Entry 7UUX (X-ray diffraction, 2.26 A resolution); this record covers chains A and I of the 6 polymer chains in the assembly.

== Chain A ==
Name: Cyclic GMP-AMP synthase
From: Mus musculus
Notes: EC 2.7.7.86; engineered mutation(s): E211Q, D213N
Reference sequence: Q8C6L5 (CGAS_MOUSE); residue numbers follow UniProt; this construct covers 147-507
Sequence (364 residues; each row starts with the number of its first residue):
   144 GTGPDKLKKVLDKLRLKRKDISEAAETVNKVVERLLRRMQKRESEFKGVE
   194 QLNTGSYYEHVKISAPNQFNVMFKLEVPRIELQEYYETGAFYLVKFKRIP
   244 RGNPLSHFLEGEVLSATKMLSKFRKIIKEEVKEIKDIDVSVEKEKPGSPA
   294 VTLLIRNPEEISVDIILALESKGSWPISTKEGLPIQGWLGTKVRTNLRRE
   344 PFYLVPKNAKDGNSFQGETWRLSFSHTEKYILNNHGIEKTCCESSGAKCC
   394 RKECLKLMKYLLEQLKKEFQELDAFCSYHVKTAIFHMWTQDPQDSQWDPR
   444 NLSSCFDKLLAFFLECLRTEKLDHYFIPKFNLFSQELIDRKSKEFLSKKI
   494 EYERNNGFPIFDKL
Not modelled in the structure: 144-148, 240-245
Differences from the reference sequence: expression tag (144-146); conflict Gln211 (Glu in Q8C6L5), Asn213 (Asp in Q8C6L5)
Swiss-Prot annotation at these positions:
  - region: Lys372 to Lys395 (DNA-binding)
  - motif: Leu154 to Leu159 (Nuclear export signal), Asp281 to Ser291 (Nuclear localization signal)
  - binding site (GTP): Thr197, Asp307, Arg364 to Glu371
  - binding site (ATP): Ser199, Glu371, Lys402, Ser420 to Lys424
  - binding site (2',3'-cGAMP): Gly290, Asp307, Lys350, Arg364 to Ser366
  - binding site (Mg(2+)): Asp307
  - binding site (Zn(2+)): His378, Cys384, Cys385, Cys392
  - site: Arg241 (Arginine-anchor), Asp307, Ile308 (Cleavage)
  - modified residue: Lys156 (N6-lactoyllysine), Glu176 (PolyADP-ribosyl glutamic acid), Ser199 (Phosphoserine), Tyr201 (Phosphotyrosine), Glu272 (5-glutamyl polyglutamate), Ser291 (Phosphoserine), Glu302 (5-glutamyl glutamate), Lys372 (N6-acetyllysine), Lys382 (N6-acetyllysine), Lys402 (N6-acetyllysine), Ser420 (Phosphoserine), Lys491 (N6-methyllysine)
  - lipidation (S-palmitoyl cysteine): Cys392, Cys393, Cys459
  - cross-link (Glycyl lysine isopeptide (Lys-Gly)): Lys217 (interchain with G-Cter in SUMO), Lys271 (interchain with G-Cter in ubiquitin), Lys335 (interchain with G-Cter in SUMO), Lys372 (interchain with G-Cter in SUMO), Lys382 (interchain with G-Cter in SUMO), Lys399 (interchain with G-Cter in ubiquitin), Lys402 (interchain with G-Cter in ubiquitin), Lys409 (interchain with G-Cter in ubiquitin), Lys410 (interchain with G-Cter in ubiquitin), Lys464 (interchain with G-Cter in SUMO)
  - mutagenesis: Lys156 (K156Q: Mimics lactylation; knockin mice show higher mortality following HSV-1 infection), Asn172 (N172K: Induces alteration of the DNA-binding surface and leads to decreased synthesis of cyclic GMP-AMP (cGAMP); when associated with L-180), Glu176 (E176A: Abolished poly-ADP-ribosylation by PARP1, stimulating interferon production in knockin mice), Arg180 (R180L: Induces alteration of the DNA-binding surface and leads to decreased synthesis of cyclic GMP-AMP (cGAMP); when associated with K-182), Gly198 (G198A: Abolishes stimulation of interferon production; when associated with A-199), Ser199 (S199A: Abolishes stimulation of interferon production; when associated with A-199), Tyr201 (Y201E: Phosphomimetic mutant; reduced translocation to the nucleus following treatment with etoposide), Lys217 (K217R: Reduced sumoylation), Arg222 (R222E: Impaired tethering to chromatin, leading to constitutive activation in the absence of DNA), Lys238 (K238E: Does not affect interaction with nucleosomes), Lys240 (K240E: Impaired tethering to chromatin, leading to constitutive activation in the absence of DNA), Arg241 (R241E: Abolished tethering to chromatin, leading to strong constitutive activation in the absence of DNA), 28 further mutagenesis entries in UniProt
Bound ions: Mg2+: Gln211, Asn213 (together with ATP); Zn2+: His378, Cys384, Cys385, Cys392
Ligand contacts: ATP (adenosine-5'-triphosphate): Gly198, Ser199, Glu202, Lys205, Gln211, Asn213, Arg364, Ser368, Glu371, Lys402, Cys419, Ser420, Tyr421, Lys424, His467
Reported in the primary citation:
  - specificity-determining residues: His467 (proposed by the authors, not directly observed)
  - mutagenesis - R364A (33-fold), H467A: decreased catalytic activity on ATP/GTP
  - mutagenesis - H467A (2-fold): increased catalytic activity on GTP/GTP
  - specificity-determining residues: Ile309, Arg364
  - mutagenesis - R364A (10-fold): decreased catalytic activity on GTP/GTP
  - mutagenesis - R364A (4-fold): increased catalytic activity on ATP/ATP

== Chain I ==
Molecule: Palindromic DNA18
From: DNA molecule
Sequence (18 nucleotides; each row starts with the number of its first residue):
     1 ATCTGTACATGTACAGAT

== Chain A / chain I interface ==
Residue-residue contacts (5):
  Thr334(A) - DA9(I)  phosphate contact
  Lys335(A) - DA9(I)  phosphate contact
  Lys335(A) - DT10(I)  salt bridge to the phosphate
  Thr338(A) - DC8(I)  sugar contact
  Thr338(A) - DA9(I)  hydrogen bond to the phosphate
Also at the interface, not in a pair above, chain A (5 interface residues in all): Arg341, Arg342
Also at the interface, not in a pair above, chain I (4 interface residues in all): DA7

== Summary ==
5 residues of chain A and 4 residues of chain I are in contact, with 1 hydrogen bond and 1 salt bridge. Among
the polar pairs are Thr338(A)-DA9(I) and Lys335(A)-DT10(I). Chain A binds ATP. The paper reports that R364A
and H467A of chain A reduce catalytic activity on ATP/GTP; specificity determinants His467(A), Ile309(A) and
Arg364(A).
Chain A is Cyclic GMP-AMP synthase (Mus musculus) and chain I is Palindromic DNA18 (DNA molecule); the
structure, ATP binds to Cyclic GMP AMP synthase (cGAS) through Mg coordination, was determined by X-ray
diffraction (same publication as 7UXW, 7UYQ, 7UYZ, 7UZR, 7V0W, 8EAE and 14 further entries).
